8CEO - chains T and v of the 54 polymer chains in the assembly; structure by electron microscopy, 3.60 A resolution.

== Chain T ==
Molecule: Template DNA
Sequence (209 nucleotides; row label = number of the first residue in the row; numbers below 1 keep their minus sign (DA-135 is residue -135)):
  -135 ATCGATGTATATATCTGACACGTGCCTGGAGACTAGGGAGTAATCCCCTT
   -85 GGCGGTTAAAACGCGGGGGACAGCGCGTACGTGCGTTTAAGCGGTGCTAG
   -35 AGCTGTCTACGACCAACACAGCGCAGAAGAGCTATGATATTTTTATGTAT
    15 GTACAACACACATCGGAGGTGAATCGAACGTTCCATAGCTATTATATACA
    65 CAGCGTGCT

== Chain v ==
Name: Histone H3.2
Organism: Xenopus laevis
UniProt: P84233 (H32_XENLA); residues 1-135 here correspond to UniProt positions 2-136 (UniProt number = residue number + 1)
Sequence (135 residues; row label = number of the first residue in the row):
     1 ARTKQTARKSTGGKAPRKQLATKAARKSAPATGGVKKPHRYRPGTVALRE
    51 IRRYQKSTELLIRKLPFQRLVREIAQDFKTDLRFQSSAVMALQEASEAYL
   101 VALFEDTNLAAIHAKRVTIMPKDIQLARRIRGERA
Unresolved in the structure: 1-36, 135
Differences from the reference sequence: conflict Ala102 (Gly103 in P84233); engineered mutation Ala110 (Cys111 in P84233)
Curated features (UniProtKB/Swiss-Prot):
  - modified residue: Arg2 (Asymmetric dimethylarginine), Thr3 (Phosphothreonine), Lys4 (Allysine), Gln5 (5-glutamyl dopamine), Thr6 (Phosphothreonine), Arg8 (Citrulline), Lys9 (N6,N6,N6-trimethyllysine), Ser10 (ADP-ribosylserine), Thr11 (Phosphothreonine), Lys14 (N6-(2-hydroxyisobutyryl)lysine), Arg17 (Asymmetric dimethylarginine), Lys18 (N6-(2-hydroxyisobutyryl)lysine), Lys23 (N6-(2-hydroxyisobutyryl)lysine), Arg26 (Citrulline), Lys27 (N6,N6,N6-trimethyllysine), Ser28 (ADP-ribosylserine), Lys36 (N6,N6,N6-trimethyllysine), Lys37 (N6-methyllysine), Tyr41 (Phosphotyrosine), Lys56 (N6,N6,N6-trimethyllysine) and 8 more in UniProt

== Interface between chain T and chain v ==
Pairs across the interface - 17 pairs, chain T then chain v:
  DT-87(T) - Arg83(v)  hydrogen bond to the base
  DT-87(T) - Phe84(v)  phosphate contact
  DT-87(T) - Gln85(v)  phosphate contact
  DT-87(T) - Ser86(v)  phosphate contact
  DT-86(T) - Arg72(v)  salt bridge to the phosphate
  DT-86(T) - Arg83(v)  phosphate contact
  DT-86(T) - Phe84(v)  hydrogen bond to the phosphate
  DG-85(T) - Arg72(v)  salt bridge to the phosphate
  DA-77(T) - Arg63(v)  hydrogen bond to the phosphate
  DA-76(T) - Arg63(v)  salt bridge to the phosphate
  DG-71(T) - Arg40(v)  base contact
  DG-67(T) - Thr118(v)  hydrogen bond to the phosphate
  DA-66(T) - Arg116(v)  phosphate contact
  DA-66(T) - Val117(v)  hydrogen bond to the phosphate
  DA-66(T) - Thr118(v)  hydrogen bond to the phosphate
  DC-65(T) - Arg116(v)  salt bridge to the phosphate
  DC-65(T) - Met120(v)  phosphate contact
Other interface residues (no listed pair), chain T (10 interface residues in all): DG-68
Other interface residues (no listed pair), chain v (12 interface residues in all): Arg42

== Overview ==
Chain T and chain v form an interface of 10 and 12 residues respectively; the contacts include 6 hydrogen
bonds and 4 salt bridges. Polar pairs include DT-87(T)-Arg83(v), DT-86(T)-Phe84(v) and DA-77(T)-Arg63(v).
Chain T is Template DNA and chain v is Histone H3.2 (Xenopus laevis); the structure, Yeast RNA polymerase II
transcription pre-initiation complex with core Mediator and the +1 nucleosome, was determined by electron
microscopy, deposited together with 8CEN.
